Entry 5CB4 (X-ray diffraction, 2.19 A resolution); this record covers chains B and C of the 6 polymer chains in the assembly.

Chain B:
Name: Tubulin beta
Organism: Sus barbatus
Chain sequence (445 residues; numbered 1 to 445; the number before each row is that of its first residue):
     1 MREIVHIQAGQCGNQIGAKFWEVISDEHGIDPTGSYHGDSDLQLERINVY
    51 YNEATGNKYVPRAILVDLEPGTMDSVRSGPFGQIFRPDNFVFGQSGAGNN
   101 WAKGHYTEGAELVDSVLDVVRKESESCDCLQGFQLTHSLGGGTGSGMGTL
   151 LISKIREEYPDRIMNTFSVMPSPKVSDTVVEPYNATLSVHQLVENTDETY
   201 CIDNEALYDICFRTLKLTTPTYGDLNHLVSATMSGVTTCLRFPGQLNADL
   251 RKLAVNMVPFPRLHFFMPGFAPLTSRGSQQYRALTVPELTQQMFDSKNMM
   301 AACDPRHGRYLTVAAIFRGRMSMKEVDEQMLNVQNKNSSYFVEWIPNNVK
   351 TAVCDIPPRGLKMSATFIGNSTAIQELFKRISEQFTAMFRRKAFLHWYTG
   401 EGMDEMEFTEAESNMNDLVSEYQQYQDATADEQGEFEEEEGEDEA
Disordered / not traced: 1, 429-445
Ion coordination: Mg2+: Gln11 (together with GDP)
Small-molecule neighbours:
  - GDP (guanosine-5'-diphosphate): Gly10, Gln11, Cys12, Gln15, Ile16, Asp67, Ala97, Asn99, Ser138, Gly140, Gly141, Gly142, Thr143, Gly144, Ser145, Val169, Pro171, Val175, Asp177, Glu181, Asn204, Leu207, Tyr222, Leu225, Asn226
  - Tivantinib (TIV; (3R,4R)-3-(5,6-dihydro-4H-pyrrolo[3,2,1-ij]quinolin-1-yl)-4-(1H-indol-3-yl)pyrrolidine-2,5-dione): Val236, Cys239, Leu246, Ala248, Lys252, Leu253, Asn256, Met257, Thr312, Val313, Ala314, Ala315, Ile316, Asn347, Asn348, Val349, Lys350, Thr351, Ala352, Ile368

Chain C:
Name: Tubulin alpha
Organism: Sus barbatus
Chain sequence (450 residues; numbered 1 to 450; the number before each row is that of its first residue):
     1 MRECISIHVGQAGVQIGNACWELYCLEHGIQPDGQMPSDKTIGGGDDSFN
    51 TFFSETGAGKHVPRAVFVDLEPTVIDEVRTGTYRQLFHPEQLITGKEDAA
   101 NNYARGHYTIGKEIIDLVLDRIRKLADQCTGLQGFLVFHSFGGGTGSGFT
   151 SLLMERLSVDYGKKSKLEFSIYPAPQVSTAVVEPYNSILTTHTTLEHSDC
   201 AFMVDNEAIYDICRRNLDIERPTYTNLNRLISQIVSSITASLRFDGALNV
   251 DLTEFQTNLVPYPRIHFPLATYAPVISAEKAYHEQLSVAEITNACFEPAN
   301 QMVKCDPRHGKYMACCLLYRGDVVPKDVNAAIATIKTKRSIQFVDWCPTG
   351 FKVGINYQPPTVVPGGDLAKVQRAVCMLSNTTAIAEAWARLDHKFDLMYA
   401 KRAFVHWYVGEGMEEGEFSEAREDMAALEKDYEEVGVDSVEGEGEEEGEE
Disordered / not traced: 441-450
Ion coordination: Ca2+: Asp39, Thr41, Gly44, Glu55
Small-molecule neighbours:
  - GTP (guanosine-5'-triphosphate): Gly10, Gln11, Ala12, Gln15, Ile16, Asp69, Asp98, Ala99, Ala100, Asn101, Ser140, Gly142, Gly143, Gly144, Thr145, Gly146, Ile171, Pro173, Val177, Ser178, Thr179, Glu183, Asn206, Tyr224, Leu227, Asn228, Ile231
  - Tivantinib (TIV; (3R,4R)-3-(5,6-dihydro-4H-pyrrolo[3,2,1-ij]quinolin-1-yl)-4-(1H-indol-3-yl)pyrrolidine-2,5-dione): Ser178, Thr179, Ala180, Val181

Chain B / chain C interface:
Residue-residue contacts - 38 pairs, chain B then chain C:
  Gln94(B) - Met1(C)
  Ser95(B) - Arg2(C)
  Asn99(B) - Glu254(C)
  Asp177(B) - Lys352(C)  hydrogen bond (backbone-side chain)
  Thr178(B) - Asn258(C)
  Val179(B) - Asn258(C)  hydrogen bond (backbone-side chain)
  Val179(B) - Pro348(C)  hydrophobic
  Val180(B) - Thr257(C)
  Thr219(B) - Lys326(C)
  Thr219(B) - Asn329(C)
  Ala387(B) - Trp346(C)
  Met388(B) - Trp346(C)
  Arg390(B) - Asp345(C)  salt bridge
  Arg390(B) - Ser439(C)  hydrogen bond
  Arg391(B) - Tyr262(C)  hydrogen bond (backbone-side chain)
  Arg391(B) - Asp345(C)  salt bridge
  Arg391(B) - Trp346(C)
  Arg391(B) - Glu434(C)  hydrogen bond (side chain-backbone)
  Arg391(B) - Val435(C)
  Arg391(B) - Val437(C)  hydrogen bond (side chain-backbone)
  Arg391(B) - Asp438(C)
  Arg391(B) - Ser439(C)  hydrogen bond
  Lys392(B) - Tyr262(C)
  Ala393(B) - Pro261(C)
  Ala393(B) - Tyr262(C)
  Ala393(B) - Trp346(C)  hydrophobic
  Phe394(B) - Thr257(C)
  Phe394(B) - Asn258(C)
  Phe394(B) - Val260(C)
  Phe394(B) - Pro261(C)  hydrogen bond (backbone-backbone)
  Phe394(B) - Trp346(C)  hydrophobic
  His396(B) - Val260(C)  hydrogen bond (side chain-backbone)
  His396(B) - Pro261(C)
  His396(B) - Tyr262(C)
  His396(B) - Pro263(C)
  Trp397(B) - Gln256(C)
  Trp397(B) - Thr257(C)  hydrogen bond (side chain-backbone)
  Trp397(B) - Val260(C)  hydrogen bond (side chain-backbone)
Interface residues without a listed pair, chain B (19 interface residues in all): Gly98, Leu395
Interface residues without a listed pair, chain C (22 interface residues in all): Met313

Summary:
19 residues of chain B face 22 of chain C across their interface, with 11 hydrogen bonds and 2 salt bridges.
Among the polar pairs are Arg390(B)-Asp345(C), Arg391(B)-Asp345(C) and Asp177(B)-Lys352(C). Chain B binds GDP
and Tivantinib. Ligands of chain C: GTP and Tivantinib.
Here chain B is Tubulin beta and chain C is Tubulin alpha, both from Sus barbatus. Entry 5CB4 (Crystal
structure of T2R-TTL-Tivantinib complex) was determined by X-ray diffraction, deposited together with 5C8Y,
5CA0 and 5CA1.
